Entry 7UBM (electron microscopy, 3.13 A resolution); this record covers chains 2 and D of the 10 polymer chains in the assembly.

[Chain 2]
Molecule: 61-nt DNA strand
Sequence (61 nucleotides; numbered 1 to 61; the number before each row is that of its first residue):
     1 CTACCACAACGAGTTACCTCTCCGTCATAAGTGTCAAATTTACCCAATTT
    51 TATTCAATAAG
Not modelled in the structure: 1-2, 24-28, 60-61

[Chain D]
Protein: DNA-directed RNA polymerase subunit beta'
Source organism: Escherichia coli
Notes: EC 2.7.7.6
UniProt: P0A8T7 (RPOC_ECOLI); residue numbers follow UniProt; this construct covers 1-1407
Sequence (1430 residues; numbered 1 to 1430; the number before each row is that of its first residue):
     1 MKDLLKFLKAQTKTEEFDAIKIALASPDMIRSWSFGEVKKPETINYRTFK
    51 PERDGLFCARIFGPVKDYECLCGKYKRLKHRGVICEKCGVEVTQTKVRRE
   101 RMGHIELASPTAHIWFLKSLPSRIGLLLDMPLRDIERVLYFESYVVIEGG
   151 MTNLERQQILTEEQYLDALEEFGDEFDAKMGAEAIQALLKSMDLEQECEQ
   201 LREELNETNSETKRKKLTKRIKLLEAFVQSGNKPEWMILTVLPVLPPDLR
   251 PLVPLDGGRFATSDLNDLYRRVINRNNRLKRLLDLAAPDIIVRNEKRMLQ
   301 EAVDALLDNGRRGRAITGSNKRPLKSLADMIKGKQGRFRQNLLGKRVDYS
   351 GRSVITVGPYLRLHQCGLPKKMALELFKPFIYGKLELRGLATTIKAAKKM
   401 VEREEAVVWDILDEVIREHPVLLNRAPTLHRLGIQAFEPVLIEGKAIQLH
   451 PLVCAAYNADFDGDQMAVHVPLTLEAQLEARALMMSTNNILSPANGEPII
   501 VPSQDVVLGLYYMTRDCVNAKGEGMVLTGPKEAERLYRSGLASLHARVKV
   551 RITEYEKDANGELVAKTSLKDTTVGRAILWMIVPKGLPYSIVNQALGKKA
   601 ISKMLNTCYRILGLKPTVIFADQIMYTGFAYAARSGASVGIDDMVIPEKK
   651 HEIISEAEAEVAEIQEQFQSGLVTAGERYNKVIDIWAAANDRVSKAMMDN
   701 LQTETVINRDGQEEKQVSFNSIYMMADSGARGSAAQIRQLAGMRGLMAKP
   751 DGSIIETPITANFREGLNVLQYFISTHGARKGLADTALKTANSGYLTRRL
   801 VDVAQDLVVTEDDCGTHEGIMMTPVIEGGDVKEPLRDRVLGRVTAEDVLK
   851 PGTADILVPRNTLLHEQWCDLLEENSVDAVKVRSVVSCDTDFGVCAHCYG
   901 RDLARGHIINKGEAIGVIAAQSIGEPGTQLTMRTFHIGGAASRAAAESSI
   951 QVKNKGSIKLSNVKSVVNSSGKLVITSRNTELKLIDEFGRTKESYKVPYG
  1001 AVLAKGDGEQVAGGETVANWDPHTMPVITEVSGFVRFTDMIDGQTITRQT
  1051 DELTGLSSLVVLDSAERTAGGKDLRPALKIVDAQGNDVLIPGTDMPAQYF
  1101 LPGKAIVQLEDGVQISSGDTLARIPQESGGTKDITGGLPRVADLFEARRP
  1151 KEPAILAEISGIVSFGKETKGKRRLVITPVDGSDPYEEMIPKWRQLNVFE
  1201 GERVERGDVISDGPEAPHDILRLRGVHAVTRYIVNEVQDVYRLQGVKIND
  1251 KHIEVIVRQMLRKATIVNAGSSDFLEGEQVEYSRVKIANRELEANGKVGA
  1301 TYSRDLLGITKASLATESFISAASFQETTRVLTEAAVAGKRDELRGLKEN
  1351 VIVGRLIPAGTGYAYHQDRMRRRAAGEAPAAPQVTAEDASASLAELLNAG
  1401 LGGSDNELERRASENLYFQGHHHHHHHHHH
Not modelled in the structure: 1-14, 931-956, 1127-1135, 1377-1430
Differences from the reference sequence: expression tag (1408-1430)
Ion coordination: Zn2+ site 1: Cys70, Cys72, Cys85, Cys88; Mg2+: Asp460, Asp462, Asp464 (shared with 1 residue of chain R); Zn2+ site 2: Cys814, Cys888, Cys895, Cys898
Curated features (UniProtKB/Swiss-Prot):
  - binding site (Zn(2+)): Cys70, Cys72, Cys85, Cys88, Cys814, Cys888, Cys895, Cys898
  - binding site (Mg(2+)): Asp460, Asp462, Asp464
  - modified residue: Lys983 (N6-acetyllysine)
  - mutagenesis: Gln504 (Q504P: Resistant to antibiotics salinamide A and B), Asn690 (N690D: Resistant to antibiotics salinamide A and B), Met697 (M697V: Resistant to antibiotics salinamide A and B), Ala735 (A735T: Resistant to antibiotics salinamide A and B), Arg738 (R738C/H/P/S: Resistant to antibiotics salinamide A and B), Ala748 (A748E: Resistant to antibiotics salinamide A and B), Pro758 (P758S/T: Resistant to antibiotics salinamide A and B), Phe763 (F763C: Resistant to antibiotics salinamide A and B), Ser775 (S775A: Resistant to antibiotics salinamide A and B), Ala779 (A779T/V: Resistant to antibiotics salinamide A and B), Arg780 (R780C: Resistant to antibiotics salinamide A and B), Gly782 (G782A/C: Resistant to antibiotics salinamide A and B), 1 further mutagenesis entry in UniProt

[Chain 2 / chain D interface]
Residue-residue contacts (24):
  DA3(2) - Ser210(D)  phosphate contact
  DC10(2) - Gly310(D)  phosphate contact
  DC10(2) - Arg311(D)  phosphate contact
  DG11(2) - Arg311(D)  salt bridge to the phosphate
  DA12(2) - Tyr795(D)  sugar contact
  DA12(2) - Gln1326(D)  sugar contact
  DA12(2) - Glu1327(D)  phosphate contact
  DG13(2) - Arg339(D)  salt bridge to the phosphate
  DG13(2) - Tyr795(D)  sugar contact
  DT14(2) - Lys334(D)  salt bridge to the phosphate
  DT14(2) - Pro427(D)  base contact
  DT14(2) - Thr790(D)  sugar contact
  DT14(2) - Ala791(D)  sugar contact
  DT14(2) - Gly794(D)  sugar contact
  DT15(2) - Lys334(D)  salt bridge to the phosphate
  DT15(2) - Arg339(D)  salt bridge to the phosphate
  DT15(2) - Ala426(D)  base contact
  DT15(2) - Pro427(D)  base contact
  DA16(2) - Ala426(D)  sugar contact
  DC17(2) - Arg346(D)  salt bridge to the phosphate
  DC17(2) - Arg352(D)  hydrogen bond to the sugar
  DC23(2) - Leu255(D)  base contact
  DC23(2) - Arg259(D)  hydrogen bond to the phosphate
  DC23(2) - Ala261(D)  base contact
Also at the interface, not in a pair above, chain D (20 interface residues in all): Lys332, Thr1329

[Overview]
10 residues of chain 2 and 20 residues of chain D are in contact; the contacts include 2 hydrogen bonds and 6
salt bridges. Polar pairs include DC17(2)-Arg352(D), DC23(2)-Arg259(D) and DG11(2)-Arg311(D).
Chain 2 is a 61-nt DNA strand and chain D is DNA-directed RNA polymerase subunit beta' (Escherichia coli); the
structure, Transcription antitermination complex: "pre-engaged" Qlambda-loading complex, was determined by
electron microscopy, deposited together with 7UBJ, 7UBL and 7UBN.
